PDB entry 3DA6 | X-ray diffraction, 2.00 A resolution | chain A

[Chain A]
Molecule: Mitogen-activated protein kinase 10
From: Homo sapiens
Notes: EC 2.7.11.24
UniProt: P53779 (MK10_HUMAN); residue numbers follow UniProt; this construct covers 39-402
Sequence (364 residues; numbered 39 to 402; the number before each row is that of its first residue):
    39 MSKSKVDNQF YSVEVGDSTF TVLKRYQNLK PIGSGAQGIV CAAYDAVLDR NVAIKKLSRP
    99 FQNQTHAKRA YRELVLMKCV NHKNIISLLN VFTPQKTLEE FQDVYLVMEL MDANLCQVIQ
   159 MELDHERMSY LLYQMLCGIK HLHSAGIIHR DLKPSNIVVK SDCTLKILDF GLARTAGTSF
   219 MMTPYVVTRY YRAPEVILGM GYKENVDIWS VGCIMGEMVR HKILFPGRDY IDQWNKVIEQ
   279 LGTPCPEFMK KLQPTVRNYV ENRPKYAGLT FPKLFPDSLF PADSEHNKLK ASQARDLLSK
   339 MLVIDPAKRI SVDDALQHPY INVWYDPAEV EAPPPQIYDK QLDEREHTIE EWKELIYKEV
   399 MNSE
Not modelled in the structure: 39-45, 74-75, 214-223, 367-382, 402
UniProt features mapped onto this chain:
  - motif: Thr-221 to Tyr-223 (TXY)
  - active site: Asp-189 (Proton acceptor)
  - binding site (ATP): Ile-70 to Val-78, Lys-93
  - modified residue: Thr-221 (Phosphothreonine), Tyr-223 (Phosphotyrosine)
Small-molecule neighbours: BZ9 (N-[3-methyl-4-({3-[2-(methylamino)pyrimidin-4-yl]pyridin-2-yl}oxy)naphthalen-1-yl]-1H-benzimidazol-2-amine): Ile-70, Gly-71, Ser-72, Val-78, Ala-91, Lys-93, Leu-95, Ala-108, Glu-111, Met-115, Ile-124, Leu-126, Leu-144, Met-146, Glu-147, Leu-148, Met-149, Asp-150, Ala-151, Ser-193, Asn-194, Val-196, Leu-206

[Overview]
Ligands of chain A: compound BZ9. UniProt lists active-site residue Asp-189 and 10 ATP-binding residues.
Chain A is Mitogen-activated protein kinase 10 (Homo sapiens); the structure, Crystal Structure of human JNK3
complexed with
N-(3-methyl-4-(3-(2-(methylamino)pyrimidin-4-yl)pyridin-2-yloxy)naphthalen-1-yl)-1H-benzo[d]imidazol-2-amine,
was determined by X-ray diffraction (same publication as 3EWH and 3EFW).
